PDB entry 5S4U | X-ray diffraction, 2.39 A resolution | chains C and E of the 6 polymer chains in the assembly

== Chain C ==
Molecule: Tubulin alpha-1B chain
From: Bos taurus
Reference sequence: P81947 (TBA1B_BOVIN); residues 1-451 here = UniProt positions 1-451
Sequence (451 residues; row label = number of the first residue in the row):
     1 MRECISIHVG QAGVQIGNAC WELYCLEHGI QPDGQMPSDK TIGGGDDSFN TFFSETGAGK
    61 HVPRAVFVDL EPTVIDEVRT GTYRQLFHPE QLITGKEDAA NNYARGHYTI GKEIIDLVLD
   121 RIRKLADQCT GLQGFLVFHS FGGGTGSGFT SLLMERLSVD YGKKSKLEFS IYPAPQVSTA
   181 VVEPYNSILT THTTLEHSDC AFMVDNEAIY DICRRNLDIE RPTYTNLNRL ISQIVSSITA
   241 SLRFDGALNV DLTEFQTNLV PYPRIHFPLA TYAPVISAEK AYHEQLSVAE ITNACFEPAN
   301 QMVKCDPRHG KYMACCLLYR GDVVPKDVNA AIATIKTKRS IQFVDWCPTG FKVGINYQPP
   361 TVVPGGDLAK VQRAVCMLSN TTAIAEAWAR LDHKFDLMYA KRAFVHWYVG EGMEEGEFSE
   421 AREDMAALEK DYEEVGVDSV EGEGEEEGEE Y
Unresolved in the structure: 441-451
Bound ions: Ca2+ site 1: Asp39, Thr41, Gly44, Glu55; Ca2+ site 2: Glu284 (shared with 1 residue of chain B)
Ligand contacts: GTP (guanosine-5'-triphosphate): Gly10, Gln11, Ala12, Gln15, Ile16, Asp69, Asp98, Ala99, Ala100, Asn101, Ser140, Gly142, Gly143, Gly144, Thr145, Gly146, Ile171, Pro173, Val177, Ser178, Thr179, Glu183, Asn206, Tyr224, Leu227, Asn228, Ile231

== Chain E ==
Molecule: Stathmin-4
From: Rattus norvegicus
Reference sequence: P63043 (STMN4_RAT); residues 5-145 here correspond to UniProt positions 49-189 (UniProt number = residue number + 44)
Sequence (143 residues; each row starts with the number of its first residue):
     3 MADMEVIELN KCTSGQSFEV ILKPPSFDGV PEFNASLPRR RDPSLEEIQK KLEAAEERRK
    63 YQEAELLKHL AEKREHEREV IQKAIEENNN FIKMAKEKLA QKMESNKENR EAHLAAMLER
   123 LQEKDKHAEE VRKNKELKEE ASR
Unresolved in the structure: 3-5, 29-43, 144-145
Differences from the reference sequence: initiating methionine (3); expression tag (4)
Swiss-Prot annotation at these positions:
  - modified residue: Ser46 (Phosphoserine)

== How chain C and chain E interact ==
Residue-residue contacts (33):
  His107(C) - Lys104(E)
  His107(C) - Met105(E)
  Tyr108(C) - Lys104(E)
  Tyr108(C) - Met105(E)  hydrophobic
  Tyr108(C) - Asn108(E)
  Thr109(C) - Arg112(E)
  Lys112(C) - Met105(E)
  Glu155(C) - Leu101(E)
  Glu155(C) - Lys104(E)  salt bridge
  Arg156(C) - Leu101(E)
  Ser158(C) - Phe93(E)
  Ser158(C) - Ile94(E)
  Val159(C) - Ile94(E)
  Val159(C) - Ala97(E)  hydrophobic
  Val159(C) - Lys98(E)
  Gly162(C) - Asn90(E)
  Gly162(C) - Ile94(E)
  Lys163(C) - Asn90(E)  hydrogen bond (backbone-side chain)
  Lys163(C) - Phe93(E)
  Thr193(C) - Lys104(E)
  Glu196(C) - Lys100(E)  salt bridge
  His197(C) - Phe93(E)
  Val409(C) - His115(E)  hydrogen bond (backbone-side chain)
  Gly410(C) - Arg112(E)
  Gly410(C) - His115(E)
  Glu411(C) - Asn108(E)
  Glu411(C) - Arg112(E)  salt bridge
  Gly412(C) - Asn108(E)  hydrogen bond (backbone-side chain)
  Gly412(C) - Asn111(E)  hydrogen bond (backbone-side chain)
  Gly412(C) - Arg112(E)
  Met413(C) - Asn108(E)
  Glu414(C) - Ser107(E)  hydrogen bond
  Glu414(C) - Asn111(E)  hydrogen bond
Interface residues without a listed pair, chain C (21 interface residues in all): Leu152, Glu417

== In short ==
The interface between chain C and chain E involves 21 residues on one side and 14 on the other, with 6
hydrogen bonds and 3 salt bridges. Polar pairs include Glu155(C)-Lys104(E), Glu196(C)-Lys100(E) and
Glu411(C)-Arg112(E). Ligands of chain C: GTP.
Chain C is Tubulin alpha-1B chain (Bos taurus) and chain E is Stathmin-4 (Rattus norvegicus); the structure,
Tubulin-Z30620520-complex, was determined by X-ray diffraction (same publication as 5S4L, 5S4M, 5S4N, 5S4O,
5S4P, 5S4Q and 52 further entries).
